Entry 7F54 (electron microscopy, 3.00 A resolution); this record covers chains R and L of the 6 polymer chains in the assembly.

Chain R:
Molecule: Melanocortin receptor 4
Source organism: Homo sapiens
UniProtKB: P32245 (MC4R_HUMAN); numbering as in UniProt (aligned over 1-332)
Chain sequence (507 residues; each row starts with the number of its first residue; numbers below 1 keep their minus sign (Gly-1 is residue -1)):
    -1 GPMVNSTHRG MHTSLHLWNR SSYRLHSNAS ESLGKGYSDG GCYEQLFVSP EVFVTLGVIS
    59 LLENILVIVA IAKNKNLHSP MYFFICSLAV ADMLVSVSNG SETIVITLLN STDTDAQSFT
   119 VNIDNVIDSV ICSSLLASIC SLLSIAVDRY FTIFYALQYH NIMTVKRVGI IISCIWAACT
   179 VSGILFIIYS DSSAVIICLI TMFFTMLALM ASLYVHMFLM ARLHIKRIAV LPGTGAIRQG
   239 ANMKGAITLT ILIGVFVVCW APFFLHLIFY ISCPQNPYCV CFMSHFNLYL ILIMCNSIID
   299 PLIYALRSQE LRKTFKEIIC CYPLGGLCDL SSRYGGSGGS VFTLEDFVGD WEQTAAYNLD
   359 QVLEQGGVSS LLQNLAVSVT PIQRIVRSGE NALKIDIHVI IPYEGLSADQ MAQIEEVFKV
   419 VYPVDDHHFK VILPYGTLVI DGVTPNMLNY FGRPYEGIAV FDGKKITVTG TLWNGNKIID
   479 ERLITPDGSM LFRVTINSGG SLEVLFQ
Not modelled in the structure: -1 to 38, 111-115, 233-236, 321-505
Differences from the reference sequence: expression tag (-1 to 0, 333-505)
Disulfide bonds: Cys40-Cys279, Cys271-Cys277
Bound ions: Ca2+: Glu100, Asp122, Asp126 (shared with Glu5(L), Phe7(L) of chain L)
From the paper describing this entry:
  - mutagenesis - F51A, D126A: decreased signaling in response to afamelanotide
  - mutagenesis - E100A: unchanged signaling in response to afamelanotide
  - mutagenesis - F51A (100-fold), N97L, L155A: decreased signaling in response to alpha-MSH
  - mutagenesis - F51A, E100A: decreased signaling in response to bremelanotide
  - mutagenesis - N97A, E100A, D122A, D126A: abolished signaling in response to alpha-MSH
  - mutagenesis - D122A, R147A, Y157A, I185A, H264A, L288A, R305A: decreased signaling
  - mutagenesis - N97A: abolished expression
  - mutagenesis - N97L: unchanged expression
  - mutagenesis - N97L: unchanged binding to alpha-MSH
  - specificity-determining residues: Ile129, Ser188, Tyr268
  - mutagenesis - D126A: abolished signaling in response to bremelanotide
  - mutagenesis - L133A: decreased signaling (basal activity)
  - disease-associated variants - G231S: increased signaling with Isoform Gnas-2 of Guanine nucleotide-binding protein G(s) subunit alpha isoforms short (citing earlier work)
  - disease-associated variants - G231V: unchanged signaling with Isoform Gnas-2 of Guanine nucleotide-binding protein G(s) subunit alpha isoforms short (citing earlier work)
  - disease-associated variants - F201L, G231S, I251L, L304F: increased signaling (citing earlier work)
  - disease-associated variants - G231V: unchanged signaling in response to Gs signaling (citing earlier work)

Chain L:
Molecule: afamelanotide
Chain sequence (14 residues; each row starts with the number of its first residue; numbering starts at 0):
     0 XSYSLEHFRW GKPV
Not modelled in the structure: 0
Modified positions: ACE (acetyl group) at position 0; Leu4 (norleucine; NLE); Phe7 (D-phenylalanine; DPN)
Bound ions: Ca2+: Glu5, Phe7 (shared with Glu100(R), Asp122(R), Asp126(R) of chain R)
From the paper describing this entry:
  - conformationally variable residues (side-chain flip): His6
  - contacts within the chain: Glu5-His6 (hydrogen bond)

Chain R / chain L interface:
Contacting residue pairs (33):
  Gln43(R) - Lys11(L)
  Glu100(R) - Leu4(L)
  Glu100(R) - Glu5(L)
  Ile104(R) - Leu4(L)
  Ile104(R) - Glu5(L)
  Ile104(R) - His6(L)
  Asp122(R) - Leu4(L)
  Asp122(R) - Glu5(L)
  Asp126(R) - Phe7(L)
  Asp126(R) - Arg8(L)  salt bridge
  Ile129(R) - Phe7(L)
  Leu133(R) - Phe7(L)
  Ile185(R) - Arg8(L)
  Ser188(R) - Arg8(L)  hydrogen bond
  Ser188(R) - Trp9(L)  hydrogen bond (backbone-side chain)
  Val193(R) - Trp9(L)  hydrophobic
  Ile194(R) - Trp9(L)
  Leu197(R) - Trp9(L)  hydrophobic
  Phe261(R) - Phe7(L)
  His264(R) - Trp9(L)  hydrogen bond (side chain-backbone)
  His264(R) - Gly10(L)
  Leu265(R) - Trp9(L)  hydrophobic
  Tyr268(R) - Trp9(L)
  Tyr268(R) - Lys11(L)  hydrogen bond (side chain-backbone)
  Tyr268(R) - Pro12(L)  hydrophobic
  Pro272(R) - Pro12(L)  hydrophobic
  Met281(R) - Pro12(L)
  Phe284(R) - His6(L)
  Phe284(R) - Phe7(L)
  Phe284(R) - Arg8(L)
  Asn285(R) - His6(L)
  Leu288(R) - His6(L)
  Leu288(R) - Phe7(L)
Other interface residues (no listed pair), chain R (28 interface residues in all): Phe51, Asn97, Thr101, Val103, Val119, Ile125, Phe184
Other interface residues (no listed pair), chain L (12 interface residues in all): Tyr2, Ser3, Val13

In short:
Chain R and chain L form an interface of 28 and 12 residues respectively; the contacts include 4 hydrogen
bonds and 1 salt bridge. Polar contacts include Asp126(R)-Arg8(L), Ser188(R)-Arg8(L) and Ser188(R)-Trp9(L).
The paper reports that D122A, R147A and Y157A of chain R, among others, reduce signaling; specificity
determinants Ile129(R), Ser188(R) and Tyr268(R); 19 substitutions were tested in all.
Chain R is Melanocortin receptor 4 (Homo sapiens) and chain L is afamelanotide; the structure, Cryo-EM
structure of afamelanotide-MC4R-Gs_Nb35 complex, was determined by electron microscopy together with 7F53,
7F55 and 7F58 from the same study.
